PDB entry 8ULR | electron microscopy, 3.30 A resolution | chains C and M of the 12 polymer chains in the assembly

== Chain C ==
Name: Envelope glycoprotein gp160
Organism: Human immunodeficiency virus 1
Reference sequence: Q2N0S6 (Q2N0S6_9HIV1); the construct lacks a stretch of the UniProt sequence and is renumbered around it, so the offset changes along the chain: 33-138 = UniProt 32-137; 147-185 = UniProt 138-176; 188-306 = UniProt 187-305; 309-321 = UniProt 306-318; 2 more segments
Chain sequence (479 residues; each row starts with the number of its first residue; note: 13 numbers in that range are skipped by the numbering (no residue carries them; nothing is unmodelled there); a row labelled like 185A-185J holds insertion residues (185A, then the next letters in order)):
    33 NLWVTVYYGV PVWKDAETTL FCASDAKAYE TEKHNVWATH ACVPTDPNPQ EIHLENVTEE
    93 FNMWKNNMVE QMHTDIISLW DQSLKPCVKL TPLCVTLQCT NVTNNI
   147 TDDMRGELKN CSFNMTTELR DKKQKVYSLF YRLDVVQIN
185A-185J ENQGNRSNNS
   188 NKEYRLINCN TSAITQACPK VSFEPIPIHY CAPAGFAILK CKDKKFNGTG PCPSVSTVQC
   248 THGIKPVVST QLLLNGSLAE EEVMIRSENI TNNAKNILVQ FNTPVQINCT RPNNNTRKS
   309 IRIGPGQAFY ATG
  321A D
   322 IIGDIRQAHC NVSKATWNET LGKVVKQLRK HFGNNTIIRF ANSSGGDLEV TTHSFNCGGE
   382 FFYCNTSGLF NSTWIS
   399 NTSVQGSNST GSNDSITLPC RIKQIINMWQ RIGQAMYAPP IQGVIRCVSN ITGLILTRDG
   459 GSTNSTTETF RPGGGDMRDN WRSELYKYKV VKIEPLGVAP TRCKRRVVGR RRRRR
Disordered / not traced: 58-65, 185A-185J, 399-410, 505-513
Disulfide bonds: Cys-54/Cys-74, Cys-119/Cys-205, Cys-126/Cys-196, Cys-131/Cys-157, Cys-218/Cys-247, Cys-228/Cys-239, Cys-378/Cys-445, Cys-385/Cys-418
Covalent attachments: N-acetylglucosamine (NAG) linked to Asn-133, Asn-156, Asn-160, Asn-262, Asn-276, Asn-295, Asn-301, Asn-332, Asn-355, Asn-363, Asn-386, Asn-448; glycan linked to Asn-197, Asn-234
Sequence notes: conflict Asn-332 (Thr330 in Q2N0S6), Cys-501 (Ala498 in Q2N0S6); expression tag (505-513)

== Chain M ==
Name: 05_B08 Light Chain
Organism: Homo sapiens
Chain sequence (210 residues; numbered 1 to 214; 4 numbers in that range are skipped by the numbering (no residue carries them; nothing is unmodelled there); the number before each row is that of its first residue):
     1 DSPMTQSPSS LSISVGDRVT ITCRSSQYAA HNVNWYQQRS GKPPKLLIYD TSKLQAGVPS
    61 RFRGGGFGTE FTFTISSLQP EDVATYYCQH Y
    96 EFFGQGTRLE ITRTVAAPSV FIFPPSDEQL KSGTASVVCL LNNFYPREAK VQWKVDNALQ
   156 SGNSQESVTE QDSKDSTYSL SSTLTLSKAD YEKHKVYACE VTHQGLSSPV TKSFNRGEC
Disordered / not traced: 1-2, 108-214
Disulfide bonds: Cys-23/Cys-88
Small-molecule neighbours: N-acetylglucosamine (NAG; 2-acetamido-2-deoxy-beta-D-glucopyranose): Tyr-28, Ala-29, Ala-30, His-31, Asn-32, His-90, Tyr-91

== Interface between chain C and chain M ==
Contacting residue pairs (11; chain C residue first):
  Asn-276(C) / Tyr-91(M)
  Thr-278(C) / Gln-27(M)
  Thr-278(C) / His-90(M)
  Thr-278(C) / Tyr-91(M)
  Asn-279(C) / Tyr-91(M)
  Asn-280(C) / Glu-96(M)
  Arg-456(C) / Glu-96(M)  salt bridge
  Gly-458(C) / Glu-96(M)
  Gly-459(C) / Glu-96(M)  hydrogen bond (backbone-side chain)
  Gly-459(C) / Phe-97(M)
  Ser-460(C) / Phe-97(M)

== Overview ==
8 residues of chain C and 5 residues of chain M are in contact; the contacts include 1 hydrogen bond and 1
salt bridge. Polar contacts include Arg-456(C)/Glu-96(M) and Gly-459(C)/Glu-96(M). Chain M binds
N-acetylglucosamine.
Chain C is Envelope glycoprotein gp160 (Human immunodeficiency virus 1) and chain M is 05_B08 Light Chain
(Homo sapiens); the structure, Cryo-EM structure of the BG505 SOSIPv2 in complex with bNAb 05_B08 Fabs, was
determined by electron microscopy together with 9D8V, 8UKI, 8ULS, 8ULT and 8ULU from the same study.
